7BER - chain A; structure by X-ray diffraction, 2.30 A resolution.

# Chain A
Molecule: Myeloid differentiation primary response protein MyD88
Organism: Homo sapiens
Reference sequence: Q99836 (MYD88_HUMAN); residues 155-296 here = UniProt positions 155-296
Amino-acid sequence (151 residues; each row starts with the number of its first residue):
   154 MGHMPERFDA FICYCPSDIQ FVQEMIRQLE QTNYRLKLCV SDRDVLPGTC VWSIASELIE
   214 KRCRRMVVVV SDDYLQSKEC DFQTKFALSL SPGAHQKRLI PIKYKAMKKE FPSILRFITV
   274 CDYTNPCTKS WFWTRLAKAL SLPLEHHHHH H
Disordered / not traced: 154-158, 297-304
Sequence notes: initiating methionine (154); expression tag (297-304)
Curated features (UniProtKB/Swiss-Prot):
  - modified residue: Ser244 (Phosphoserine)
What the authors report for this chain:
  - mutagenesis - R196A, K238A, L241A, I253D, F270A, F270E, W284A, R288A: abolished signaling in response to LPS
  - mutagenesis - P200A: decreased signaling in response to LPS
  - mutagenesis - D234A, F239A: decreased signaling
  - mutagenesis - P245H, R269A: unchanged signaling
  - disease-associated variants - S209R, L252P, T281P: increased signaling
  - post-translational modification sites: Ser242, Ser244 (citing earlier work)
  - interface hot spots (mutagenesis) - K238A, L241A, F270A, F270E: decreased signaling in response to LPS

# In short
From the paper: R196A, K238A and L241A, among others, abolish signaling in response to LPS; modification sites
Ser242 and Ser244; 16 substitutions were tested in all.
Chain A is Myeloid differentiation primary response protein MyD88 (Homo sapiens); the structure, SFX structure
of the MyD88 TIR domain higher-order assembly (solved, rebuilt and refined using an identical ..., was
determined by X-ray diffraction, deposited together with 7L6W.
